PDB entry 8ETI | electron microscopy, 3.70 A resolution | chains 1 and O of the 45 polymer chains in the assembly

== Chain 1 ==
Molecule: 3497-nt RNA strand
Source organism: Schizosaccharomyces pombe
Sequence (3497 nucleotides; row label = number of the first residue in the row; note: 1 number in that range is skipped by the numbering (no residue carries it; nothing is unmodelled there)):
     1 AUUUGACCUC AAAUCAGGUA GGACUACGCG CUGAACUUAA GCAUAUCAAU AAGCGCAGGA
    61 AAAGAAAAUA ACCAUGAUUC CCUCAGUAAC GGCGAGUGAA GCGGGAAAAG CUCAAAUUUG
   121 AAAUCUGGCA ACAUUUCUUU UGUUGUCCGA GUUGUAAUUU CAAGAAGCUG CUUUGAGUGU
   181 AGACGAUCGG UCUAAGUUCC UUGGAACAGG ACGUCAGAGA GGGUGAGAAC CCCGUCUUUG
   241 GUCGAUUGGA UAUGCCAUAU AAAGCGCUUU CGAAGAGUCG AGUUGUUUGG GAAUGCAGCU
   301 CUAAAUGGGU GGUAAAUUUC AUCUAAAGCU AAAUAUUGGC GAGAGACCGA UAGCGAACAA
   361 GUAGAGUGAU CGAAAGAUGA AAAGAACUUU GAAAAGAGAG UUAAAUAGUA CGUGAAAUUG
   421 CUGAAAGGGA AGCAUUGGAA AUCAGUCUUA CCUGGGUGAG AUCAGUAGUC UCUUCGCGAG
   481 ACUAUGCACU CUGAACCUG
   501 GGU
  503A U
   504 AGGUCAGCAU CAGUUUUCGG GGGCGGAAAA AGAAUAAGGG AAGGUGGCUU UCCGGGUUCU
   564 GCCUGGGGAG UGUUUAUAGC CCUUGUUGUA AUACGUCCAC UGGGGACUGA GGACUGCGGC
   624 UUCGUGCCAA GGAUGCUGAC AUAAUGGUUU UCAAUGGCCC GUCUUGAAAC ACGGACCAAG
   684 GAGUCUAGCA UCUAUGCGAG UGUUUGGGUG AUGAAAACCC AUCCGCGAAA UGAAAGUGAA
   744 UGCAGGUGGG AACGCCCUUG UGGCGUGCAC CAUCGACCGA CCCGGAAGUU UGUCAAUGGA
   804 AGGGUUUGAG UAAGAGCAUA GCUGUUGGGA CCCGAAAGAU GGUGAACUAU GCCUGAAUAG
   864 GGUGAAGCCA GAGGAAACUC UGGUGGAGGC UCGUAGAGAU UCUGACGUGC AAAUCGAUCU
   924 UCAAAUUUGG GUAUAGGGGC GAAAGACUAA UCGAACCAUC UAGUAGCUGG UUCCUGCCGA
   984 AGUUUCCCUC AGGAUAGCAG AAACUCAGAU CAGUUUUAUG AGGUAAAGCG AAUGAUUAGA
  1044 GGUCUUGGGG AAGGAAUUUC CUCAACCUAU UCUCAAACUU UAAAUAUGUA AGACGCCCUU
  1104 GUCGCUUAAU UGGACGUGGG CCAUCGAAUG AGAGUUUCUA GUGGGCCAUU UUUGGUAAGC
  1164 AGAACUGGCG AUGCGGGAUG AACCGAACGU GAGGUUAAGG UGCCGGAAUG UACGCUCAUC
  1224 AGACACCAGA AAAGGUGUUA GUUCAUCUAG ACAGCAGGAC GGUGGCCAUG GAAGUCGGAA
  1284 UCCGCUAAGG AGUGUGUAAC AACUCACCUG CCGAAUGAAC UAGCCCUGAA AAUGGAUGGC
  1344 GCUUAAGCGU ACUACCCAUA CCUCACCGUC UGGGUUAGCU UUGAGAAGCU CAGACGAGUA
  1404 GGCAGGCGUG GAGGUUUGUG ACGAAGCCUU GGGCGUGAGC CUGGGUCGAA CAGCCUCUAG
  1464 UGCAGAUCUU GGUGGAAGUA GCAAAUAUUC AAAUGAGAAC UUUGAAGACU GAAGUGGGGA
  1524 AAGGUUCCAU GUGAACAGCA GUUGGACAUG GGUUAGUCGA UCCUAAGAGA UAGGGAAGCU
  1584 CCGUAUGAAA GUUGCACGAU UUUUCGUGCC UCCUAUCGAA AGGGAAUCCG GUUAAUAUUC
  1644 CGGAACCAGA AGGUGGAAUC AACACGGCAA CGUAAAUGAA GUUGGAGACG UCGGCGGGAG
  1704 CCCUGGGAAG AGUUCUCUUU UCUUUUUAAC AAACCAUUGA ACUACCCUGA AAUCGGUUUA
  1764 UCCGGAGCUA GGGUAUGGUG UUUGGAAGAG UUCAGCGCCU CAUGCUGAAU CCGGUGCGCU
  1824 CUCGACGGCC CUUGAAAAUC CAACGGAAGA AUGGACCUUC GGGUCCUUGU UUUCACAUCU
  1884 GGUCGUACUC AUAACCGCAG CAGGUCUCCA AGGUGAACAG CCUCUAGUUG AUAGAACAAU
  1944 GUAGAUAAGG GAAGUCGGCA AAAUGGAUCC GUAACUUCGG GAUAAGGAUU GGCUCUAAGG
  2004 GUUGGGUACG UUGGGCCUUG GAACCUGAAC GGUUGCUGGA CUGAGCGUGG ACCGAUGUCU
  2064 UUUCUCGCCU UUCGGGGUGA GAAGGGAUGU UGGACCUGCU UGGACCUUGG CGGCCGGGAA
  2124 GUCCUUGGUC GGGCUUUUCU CCUUCUCGGG GAUUAUGCUC UUACUGGCGU ACGUUUAACA
  2184 ACCAACUUAG AACUGGUACG GACAAGGGGA AUCUGACUGU CUAAUUAAAA CAUAGCAUUG
  2244 CGAUGGCCAG AAAGUGGUGU UGACGCAAUG UGAUUUCUGC CCAGUGCUCU GAAUGUCAAA
  2304 GUGAAGAAAU UCAACCAAGC GCGGGUAAAC GGCGGGAGUA ACUAUGACUC UCUUAAGGUA
  2364 GCCAAAUGCC UCGUCAUCUA ACUAGUGACG CGCAUGAAUG GAUUAACGAG AUUCCCACUG
  2424 UCCCUAUCUA CUAUCUAGCG AAACCACAGC CUGGGGAACG GGCCAGGCAA AAUCAGCGGG
  2484 GAAAGAAGAC CCUGUUGAGC UUGACUCUAG UUUGACAUUG UGAAGAGACA UAGAGGGUGU
  2544 AGGAUAAGUG GGAGUAUGUU UCGGCAUACG CCGGUGAAAU ACCACUACCU UUAUCGUUUC
  2604 UUUACUUAAU CAAUGAAGCG GAAUUGGGAU UUAUUUCCCA UAUUCUAGCG UUAAAGUUUC
  2664 UUCGCGAACU GAUCCGCGUU GAUGACAUUG UCAGGUGGGG AGUUUGGCUG GGGCGGCACA
  2724 UCUGUUAAAA GAUAACGCAG GUGUCCUAAG GGGGACUCAU CGAGAACAGA AAUCUCGAGU
  2784 AGAAUAAAAG GGUAAAAGUC CCCUUGAUUU UGAUUUUCAG UGUGAAUACA AACCAUGAAA
  2844 GUGUGGCCUA UCGAUCCUUU GUUCCCUCGA AAUUUGAGGA CAGAGGUGCC AGAAAAGUUA
  2904 CCACAGGGAU AACUGGCUUG UGGCAGUCAA GCGUUCAUAG CGACGUUGCU UUUUGAUUCU
  2964 UCGAUGUCGG CUCUUCCUAU CAUACCGAAG CAGAAUUCGG UAAGCGUUGG AUUGUUCACC
  3024 CACUAAUAGG GAACGUGAGC UGGGUUUAGA CCGUCGUGAG ACAGGUUAGU UUUACCCUAC
  3084 UGAUGAAGUG UCGUCGCAAU GGUAAUUCAA CUUAGUACGA GAGGAACCGU UGAUUCAGAU
  3144 CAUUGGUAUU UGCGGCUGCC UGACAAGGCA AUGCCGCGGA GCUAUCAUCU GCCGGAUAAC
  3204 GGCUGAACGC CUCUAAGCCA GAAUCCGUGC CAGAAAGCGA CGAUUUUUUG GUCCGCAUGA
  3264 UUUAUAUGUA UAAAAAUAGA GGUAGGACUU GUUCCUACUC UCCUGUAUCG UAGAAGAUGG
  3324 GCGAUGGUUG AUGAAACGGA AGUGUUUUAU UGACUUGUCC AUGAAAUUCC AUUGAAAUCU
  3384 UGUGCGGAAU CGAAUCCAUU GCAUACGACU UUAAUGUGGA ACGGGGUAUU GUAAGCAGUA
  3444 GAGUAGCCUU GUUGUUACGA UCUGCUGAGA UUAAGCCUUU GUUCCCAAGA UUUG
Disordered / not traced: 1-2, 35-49, 91-95, 286-295, 313-318, 474-476, 493, 503A, 552-573, 668-670, 732-746, 780-814, 849-957, 991-994, 1026-1087, 1095-1129, 1227-1230, 1486-2439, 2459-2462, 2481-2924, 2936-2942, 2954-2976, 3011-3031, 3036-3081, 3160-3175, 3247-3268, 3290-3297, 3376-3393, 3442-3464
Differences from the reference sequence: conflict G501 (U9042 in 157310483), U503 (G9040 in 157310483), U2930 (C6612 in 157310483)

== Chain O ==
Name: 60S ribosomal protein L16-B
Source organism: Schizosaccharomyces pombe
UniProt: O42991 (RL16B_SCHPO); numbering as in UniProt (aligned over 1-197)
Chain sequence (197 residues; row label = number of the first residue in the row):
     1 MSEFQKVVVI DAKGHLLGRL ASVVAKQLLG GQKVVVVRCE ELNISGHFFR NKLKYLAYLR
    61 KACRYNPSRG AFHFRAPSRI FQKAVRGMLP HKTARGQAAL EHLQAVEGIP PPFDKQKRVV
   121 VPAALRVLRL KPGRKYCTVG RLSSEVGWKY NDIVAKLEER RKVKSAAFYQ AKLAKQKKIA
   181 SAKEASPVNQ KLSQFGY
Disordered / not traced: 1
UniProt features mapped onto this chain:
  - modified residue: Ser193 (Phosphoserine)

== Interface between chain 1 and chain O ==
Pairs across the interface - 127 pairs, chain 1 then chain O:
  A656(1) - Ala94(O)  phosphate contact
  A657(1) - Thr93(O)  hydrogen bond to the phosphate
  A657(1) - Ala94(O)  hydrogen bond to the phosphate
  A657(1) - Arg95(O)  hydrogen bond to the phosphate
  G1205(1) - Ser22(O)  hydrogen bond to the sugar
  G1205(1) - Met88(O)  base contact
  C1206(1) - Ser22(O)  sugar contact
  C1206(1) - Ala25(O)  sugar contact
  C1206(1) - Lys26(O)  salt bridge to the phosphate
  C1206(1) - Met88(O)  hydrogen bond to the sugar
  C1207(1) - Leu29(O)  phosphate contact
  C1207(1) - Met88(O)  sugar contact
  C1207(1) - Pro90(O)  phosphate contact
  G1208(1) - Arg95(O)  salt bridge to the phosphate
  U1212(1) - Arg19(O)  base contact
  U1212(1) - Ser22(O)  hydrogen bond to the base
  U1212(1) - Ala123(O)  sugar contact
  U1212(1) - Arg129(O)  sugar contact
  C1220(1) - Arg134(O)  base contact
  C1220(1) - Lys135(O)  hydrogen bond to the sugar
  A1221(1) - Arg50(O)  base contact
  U1222(1) - His47(O)  base contact
  U1222(1) - Phe49(O)  sugar contact
  U1222(1) - Arg50(O)  salt bridge to the phosphate
  U1222(1) - Leu53(O)  sugar contact
  C1223(1) - Leu53(O)  sugar contact
  C1223(1) - Ala57(O)  base contact
  A1224(1) - Arg50(O)  hydrogen bond to the base
  U1336(1) - Arg64(O)  base contact
  G1337(1) - Arg60(O)  sugar contact
  G1337(1) - Lys61(O)  base contact
  G1337(1) - Ala62(O)  base contact
  G1337(1) - Cys63(O)  hydrogen bond to the base
  G1337(1) - Arg64(O)  base contact
  G1338(1) - Lys61(O)  hydrogen bond to the sugar
  G1342(1) - Gly87(O)  hydrogen bond to the base
  C1343(1) - Lys83(O)  phosphate contact
  C1343(1) - Ala84(O)  hydrogen bond to the sugar
  C1343(1) - Met88(O)  sugar contact
  G1344(1) - Gly18(O)  hydrogen bond to the phosphate
  G1344(1) - Lys83(O)  salt bridge to the phosphate
  C1345(1) - Leu17(O)  phosphate contact
  C1345(1) - Gly18(O)  hydrogen bond to the phosphate
  C1345(1) - Arg19(O)  hydrogen bond to the phosphate
  C1345(1) - Arg50(O)  base contact
  U1346(1) - Leu16(O)  phosphate contact
  U1346(1) - Arg19(O)  salt bridge to the phosphate
  U1346(1) - Ser45(O)  hydrogen bond to the phosphate
  U1346(1) - Arg50(O)  hydrogen bond to the base
  U1346(1) - Leu130(O)  sugar contact
  U1346(1) - Arg134(O)  hydrogen bond to the sugar
  U1347(1) - Arg129(O)  phosphate contact
  U1347(1) - Leu130(O)  phosphate contact
  U1347(1) - Lys131(O)  hydrogen bond to the phosphate
  U1347(1) - Pro132(O)  base contact
  U1347(1) - Arg134(O)  salt bridge to the phosphate
  A1348(1) - Arg19(O)  sugar contact
  A1349(1) - Gly18(O)  hydrogen bond to the base
  A1349(1) - Arg19(O)  salt bridge to the phosphate
  A1349(1) - Ser22(O)  base contact
  C2453(1) - Tyr65(O)  base contact
  C2454(1) - Tyr65(O)  sugar contact
  G2469(1) - Lys92(O)  hydrogen bond to the base
  G2470(1) - Tyr65(O)  base contact
  G2470(1) - Ala71(O)  sugar contact
  G2470(1) - Arg86(O)  salt bridge to the phosphate
  G2470(1) - His91(O)  salt bridge to the phosphate
  G2470(1) - Lys92(O)  base contact
  C2471(1) - Arg86(O)  salt bridge to the phosphate
  C2471(1) - Lys92(O)  base contact
  C2471(1) - Gln97(O)  base contact
  A2472(1) - Gln97(O)  hydrogen bond to the base
  A3082(1) - Tyr65(O)  sugar contact
  A3082(1) - Arg69(O)  hydrogen bond to the phosphate
  C3083(1) - Tyr65(O)  phosphate contact
  C3083(1) - Asn66(O)  hydrogen bond to the phosphate
  C3083(1) - Arg69(O)  salt bridge to the phosphate
  U3084(1) - Asn66(O)  hydrogen bond to the phosphate
  A3101(1) - Tyr150(O)  phosphate contact
  A3102(1) - Phe74(O)  sugar contact
  A3102(1) - Tyr150(O)  hydrogen bond to the phosphate
  U3103(1) - Arg75(O)  salt bridge to the phosphate
  G3104(1) - Pro67(O)  phosphate contact
  G3104(1) - Ser68(O)  sugar contact
  G3104(1) - His73(O)  salt bridge to the phosphate
  G3104(1) - Arg75(O)  salt bridge to the phosphate
  A3199(1) - Glu145(O)  sugar contact
  C3229(1) - Glu145(O)  sugar contact
  G3230(1) - Arg75(O)  salt bridge to the phosphate
  U3231(1) - Lys149(O)  salt bridge to the phosphate
  A3269(1) - Lys6(O)  salt bridge to the phosphate
  U3272(1) - Lys6(O)  sugar contact
  A3273(1) - Gln5(O)  phosphate contact
  U3274(1) - Lys117(O)  sugar contact
  A3275(1) - Asp114(O)  base contact
  A3275(1) - Lys115(O)  base contact
  A3275(1) - Gln116(O)  hydrogen bond to the sugar
  A3275(1) - Lys117(O)  sugar contact
  A3275(1) - Arg118(O)  hydrogen bond to the sugar
  A3275(1) - Phe168(O)  stacking on the base
  A3276(1) - Arg118(O)  hydrogen bond to the phosphate
  A3276(1) - Ser165(O)  hydrogen bond to the sugar
  A3276(1) - Tyr169(O)  stacking on the base
  A3277(1) - Arg118(O)  salt bridge to the phosphate
  A3277(1) - Arg161(O)  salt bridge to the phosphate
  A3277(1) - Lys162(O)  hydrogen bond to the phosphate
  A3278(1) - Lys13(O)  phosphate contact
  A3278(1) - Arg38(O)  salt bridge to the phosphate
  A3278(1) - Lys162(O)  salt bridge to the phosphate
  A3279(1) - Lys13(O)  salt bridge to the phosphate
  U3280(1) - Val127(O)  base contact
  G3308(1) - Lys117(O)  base contact
  U3311(1) - Tyr197(O)  phosphate contact
  C3312(1) - Lys183(O)  salt bridge to the phosphate
  G3341(1) - Lys164(O)  phosphate contact
  A3343(1) - Gly108(O)  base contact
  A3343(1) - Ile109(O)  hydrogen bond to the base
  A3343(1) - Pro111(O)  sugar contact
  A3343(1) - Leu157(O)  sugar contact
  A3343(1) - Arg160(O)  salt bridge to the phosphate
  A3343(1) - Arg161(O)  base contact
  A3344(1) - Val106(O)  base contact
  A3344(1) - Pro110(O)  base contact
  A3344(1) - Pro112(O)  sugar contact
  G3345(1) - Pro111(O)  sugar contact
  U3346(1) - Pro112(O)  base contact
  G3347(1) - Lys115(O)  sugar contact
Interface residues without a listed pair, chain 1 (63 interface residues in all): G428, G1209, G1225, G3342
Interface residues without a listed pair, chain O (91 interface residues in all): Glu3, Asp11, Val23, Ile44, Lys54, Gly70, Phe72, Leu89, Arg126, Leu128, Val146, Gly147, Val154, Glu158, Ala166

== Overview ==
The interface between chain 1 and chain O involves 63 residues on one side and 91 on the other, with 32
hydrogen bonds, 24 salt bridges and 2 aromatic stacking contacts. Among the polar pairs are U1212(1)-Ser22(O),
A1224(1)-Arg50(O) and G1337(1)-Cys63(O).
Here chain 1 is a 3497-nt RNA strand and chain O is 60S ribosomal protein L16-B, both from Schizosaccharomyces
pombe. Entry 8ETI (Fkbp39 associated 60S nascent ribosome State 1) was determined by electron microscopy (same
publication as 8ESQ, 8ESR, 8ETC, 8ETG, 8ETH, 8ETJ and 3 further entries).
